8B5E - chains A and B; structure by X-ray diffraction, 1.60 A resolution.

== Chain A (and B) ==
Name: ABC transporter permease subunit
Source organism: Lactococcus lactis
Notes: chain B of this document is another copy of the same molecule, construct and numbering; everything in this record applies to it too
Reference sequence: A0A2X0R690 (A0A2X0R690_9LACT); residues 27-251 here = UniProt positions 27-251
Sequence (225 residues; row label = number of the first residue in the row):
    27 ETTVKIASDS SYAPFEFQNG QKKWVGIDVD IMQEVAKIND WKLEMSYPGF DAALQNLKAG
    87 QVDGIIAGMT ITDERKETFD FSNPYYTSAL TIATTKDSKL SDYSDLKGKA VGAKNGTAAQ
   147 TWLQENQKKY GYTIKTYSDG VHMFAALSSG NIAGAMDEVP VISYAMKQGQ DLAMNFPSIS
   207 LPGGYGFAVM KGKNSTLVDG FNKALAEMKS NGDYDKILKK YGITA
Ion coordination: Na+ near G209 (its only coordinating residue here)
Residues lining bound ligands: arginine (ARG): D35, S37, Y38, F76, A93, G94, M95, T96, R101, Y211
Reported in the primary citation:
  - binding site for arginine: T96, R101, E184
  - mutagenesis - E184D (90-fold): increased binding to Gln (citing earlier work)
  - mutagenesis - E184D (10-fold): decreased binding to Asn (citing earlier work)
  - mutagenesis - E184D/V185E: increased binding to glutamine

== Chain A / chain B interface ==
Contacting residue pairs - 30 pairs, chain A then chain B:
  N109(A) with S127(B), hydrogen bond (side chain-backbone); N201(B), hydrogen bond (side chain-backbone); P203(B)
  P110(A) with P203(B)
  T113(A) with S206(B)
  M200(A) with N109(B)
  N201(A) with N109(B), hydrogen bond
  P203(A) with K102(B)
  S204(A) with P208(B), hydrogen bond (side chain-backbone)
  N228(A) with S127(B)
  K229(A) with K125(B)
  A232(A) with M200(B); N201(B)
  K235(A) with M200(B); F202(B); S204(B); T250(B), hydrogen bond (backbone-side chain)
  S236(A) with M192(B); A199(B); M200(B), hydrogen bond (side chain-backbone)
  Y240(A) with T250(B)
  D241(A) with T250(B)
  K245(A) with K245(B)
  G248(A) with K235(B), hydrogen bond (backbone-side chain)
  T250(A) with Y112(B); K235(B), hydrogen bond; Y240(B)
  A251(A) with Y112(B), hydrogen bond (backbone-side chain); T113(B), hydrogen bond (backbone-side chain); A251(B)
Interface residues without a listed pair, chain A (22 interface residues in all): S206, D225, G238, I249
Interface residues without a listed pair, chain B (23 interface residues in all): D241, L244, I249

== In short ==
Chain A and chain B form an interface of 22 and 23 residues respectively, with 10 hydrogen bonds. Among the
polar pairs are N109(A)-S127(B), N109(A)-N201(B) and S204(A)-P208(B). Bound to chain A: arginine. From the
paper: a binding site for arginine at T96(A), R101(A) and E184(A); E184D of chain A increases binding to Gln.
Chain A and chain B are both ABC transporter permease subunit (Lactococcus lactis); the structure, Exploring
the ligand binding and conformational dynamics of receptor domain 1 of the ABC transporter GlnPQ, was
determined by X-ray diffraction, deposited together with 8B5D.
